9LR9 - chains R and g of the 35 polymer chains in the assembly; structure by electron microscopy, 3.30 A resolution.

== Chain R ==
Name: Pre-hexon-linking protein VIII
Source organism: Bovine adenovirus 3
Reference sequence: A0A9W3HR45 (A0A9W3HR45_ADEB3); residues 1-216 here = UniProt positions 1-216
Sequence (216 residues; row label = number of the first residue in the row):
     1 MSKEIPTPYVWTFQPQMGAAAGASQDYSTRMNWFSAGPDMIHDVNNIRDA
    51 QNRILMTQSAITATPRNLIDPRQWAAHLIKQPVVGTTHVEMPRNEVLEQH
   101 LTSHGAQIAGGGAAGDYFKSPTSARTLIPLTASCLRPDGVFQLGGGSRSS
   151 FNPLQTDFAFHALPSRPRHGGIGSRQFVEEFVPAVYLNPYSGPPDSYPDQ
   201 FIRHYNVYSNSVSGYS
Disordered / not traced: 1, 112-147, 216

== Chain g ==
Name: Hexon protein
Source organism: Bovine adenovirus 3
Reference sequence: P03278 (CAPSH_ADEB3); numbering as in UniProt (aligned over 1-911)
Sequence (911 residues; row label = number of the first residue in the row):
     1 MATPSMLPQWSYMHIAGQDASEYLSPGLVQFAQATESYFNIGNKFRNPTV
    51 APTHDVTTERSQRLQLRFVPVDREDTQYSYKTRFQLAVGDNRVLDMASTY
   101 FDIRGTLDRGASFKPYSGTAYNSFAPKSAPNNTQFRQANNGHPAQTIAQA
   151 SYVATIGGANNDLQMGVDERQLPVYANTTYQPEPQLGIEGWTAGSMAVID
   201 QAGGRVLRNPTQTPCYGSYAKPTNEHGGITKANTQVEKKYYRTGDNGNPE
   251 TVFYTEEADVLTPDTHLVHAVPAADRAKVEGLSQHAAPNRPNFIGFRDCF
   301 VGLMYYNSGGNLGVLAGQSSQLNAVVDLQDRNTELSYQMLLANTTDRSRY
   351 FSMWNQAMDSYDPEVRVIDNVGVEDEMPNYCFPLSGVQIGNRSHEVQRNQ
   401 QQWQNVANSDNNYIGKGNLPAMEINLAANLWRSFLYSNVALYLPDNLKFT
   451 PHNIQLPPNTNTYEYMNGRIPVSGLIDTYVNIGTRWSPDVMDNVNPFNHH
   501 RNSGLRYRSQLLGNGRFCDFHIQVPQKFFAIRNLLLLPGTYTYEWSFRKD
   551 VNMILQSTLGNDLRVDGATVNITSVNLYASFFPMSHNTASTLEAMLRNDT
   601 NDQSFNDYLSAANMLYPIPPNATQLPIPSRNWAAFRGWSLTRLKQRETPA
   651 LGSPFDPYFTYSGTIPYLDGTFYLSHTFRKVAIQFDSSVTWPGNDRLLTP
   701 NEFEIKISVDGEGYNVAQSNMTKDWFLVQMLANYNIGYQGYHLPPDYKDR
   751 TFSFLHNFIPMCRQVPNPATEGYFGLGIVNHRTTPAYWFRFCRAPREGHP
   801 YPQLALPPHWDPRHALRDPERKFLCDRTLWRIPFSSNFMSMGSLTDLGQN
   851 LLYANAAHALDMTFEMDPINEPTLLYVLFEVFDVARVHQPHRGVIEVVYL
   901 RTPFSAGNATT
Disordered / not traced: 1-3, 909-911
Curated features (UniProtKB/Swiss-Prot):
  - site: Gly737 (Involved in interaction with pre-protein VI)
  - modified residue: Ala2 (N-acetylalanine), Tyr899 (Phosphotyrosine)

== Chain R / chain g interface ==
Contacting residue pairs (41; chain R residue first):
  Ser2(R) with Thr600(g)
  Thr7(R) with Asp599(g)
  Tyr9(R) with Asn598(g), hydrogen bond
  Ser24(R) with His891(g)
  Gln25(R) with Arg597(g); Asn598(g), hydrogen bond; Asp599(g)
  Tyr27(R) with Pro890(g), hydrophobic; His891(g); Val894(g); Glu896(g)
  Arg30(R) with Asp599(g), salt bridge; His888(g)
  Asn32(R) with Asn908(g), hydrogen bond
  Phe34(R) with Val898(g), hydrophobic; Leu900(g), hydrophobic; Asn908(g)
  Ser35(R) with Asn908(g)
  Pro189(R) with Asn598(g); Thr600(g)
  Tyr190(R) with Ala594(g); Met595(g), hydrophobic; Asn598(g)
  Tyr197(R) with Met595(g), hydrophobic
  Ile202(R) with Ser590(g); Glu593(g); Ala594(g), hydrophobic
  Arg203(R) with Asp90(g), salt bridge; Glu593(g), salt bridge; Arg892(g)
  His204(R) with Asp90(g), salt bridge; Asn91(g), hydrogen bond; Ser590(g)
  Val212(R) with Arg60(g), hydrogen bond (backbone-side chain); His586(g); Asn587(g); Ser590(g)
  Gly214(R) with Arg60(g)
  Tyr215(R) with Gly89(g); Asp90(g), hydrogen bond (side chain-backbone); Arg92(g)
Interface residues without a listed pair, chain R (21 interface residues in all): Lys3, Ser213
Interface residues without a listed pair, chain g (26 interface residues in all): Pro538, Thr591

== Overview ==
21 residues of chain R and 26 residues of chain g are in contact; the contacts include 6 hydrogen bonds and 4
salt bridges. Polar pairs include Arg30(R)-Asp599(g), Arg203(R)-Asp90(g) and Arg203(R)-Glu593(g).
Here chain R is Pre-hexon-linking protein VIII and chain g is Hexon protein, both from Bovine adenovirus 3.
Entry 9LR9 (Local reconstruction of bovine adenovirus type 3 capsid) was determined by electron microscopy.
